Entry 2XEJ (X-ray diffraction, 1.78 A resolution); this record covers chain A.

== Chain A ==
Name: Glutamate carboxypeptidase 2
Organism: Homo sapiens
Notes: EC 3.4.17.21; fragment: ectodomain, residues 44-750
UniProt: Q04609 (FOLH1_HUMAN); residue numbers follow UniProt; this construct covers 44-750
Chain sequence (709 residues; each row starts with the number of its first residue):
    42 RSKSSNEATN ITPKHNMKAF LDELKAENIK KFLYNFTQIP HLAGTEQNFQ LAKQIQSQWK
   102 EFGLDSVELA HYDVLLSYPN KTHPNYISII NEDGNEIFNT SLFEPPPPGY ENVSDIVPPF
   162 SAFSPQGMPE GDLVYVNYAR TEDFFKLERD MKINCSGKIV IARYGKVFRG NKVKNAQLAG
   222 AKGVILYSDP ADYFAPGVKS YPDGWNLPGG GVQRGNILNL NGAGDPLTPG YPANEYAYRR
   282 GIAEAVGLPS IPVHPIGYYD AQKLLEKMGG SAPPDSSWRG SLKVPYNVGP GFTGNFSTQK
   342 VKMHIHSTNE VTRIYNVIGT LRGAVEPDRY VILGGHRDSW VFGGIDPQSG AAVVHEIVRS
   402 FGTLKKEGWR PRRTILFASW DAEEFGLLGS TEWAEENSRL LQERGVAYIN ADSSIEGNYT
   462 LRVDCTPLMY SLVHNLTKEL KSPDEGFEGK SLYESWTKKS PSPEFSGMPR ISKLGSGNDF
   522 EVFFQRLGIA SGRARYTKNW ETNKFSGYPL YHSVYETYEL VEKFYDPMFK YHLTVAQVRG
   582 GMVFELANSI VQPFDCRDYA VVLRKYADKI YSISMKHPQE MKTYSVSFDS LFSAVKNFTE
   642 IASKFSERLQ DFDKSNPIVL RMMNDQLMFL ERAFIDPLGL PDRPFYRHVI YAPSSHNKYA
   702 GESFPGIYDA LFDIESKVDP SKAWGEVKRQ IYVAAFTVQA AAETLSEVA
Unresolved in the structure: 42-54, 654-655
Construct notes: expression tag (42-43); conflict Gln-593 (Leu in Q04609)
Covalently attached groups: N-acetylglucosamine (NAG) linked to Asn-76, Asn-121, Asn-140, Asn-195, Asn-459, Asn-476; glycan linked to Asn-638
Metal / ion sites: Ca2+: Thr-269, Tyr-272, Glu-433, Glu-436; Zn2+ site 1: His-377, Asp-387, Asp-453; Zn2+ site 2: Asp-387, Glu-425, His-553 (together with OKD)
Ligand contacts: OKD (N-({(1S)-1-carboxy-5-[4-(2,5,8,11,14-pentaoxapentadec-1-yl)-1H-1,2,3-triazol-1-yl]pentyl}carbamoyl)-L-glutamic acid): Lys-207, Val-208, Phe-209, Arg-210, Asn-257, Asp-387, Glu-424, Glu-425, Gly-427, Leu-428, Asp-453, Gly-518, Asn-519, Arg-534, Arg-536, Gly-548, Tyr-552, His-553, Lys-610, Asn-698, Lys-699, Tyr-700, Ala-701
Swiss-Prot annotation at these positions:
  - active site: Glu-424 (Nucleophile), Ser-628 (Charge relay system), Asp-666 (Charge relay system), His-689 (Charge relay system)
  - binding site (substrate): Arg-210, Asn-257, Glu-424, Ser-517, Gly-518, Asn-519, Arg-534 to Arg-536, Tyr-552, His-553, Lys-699, Tyr-700
  - binding site (Ca(2+)): Thr-269, Tyr-272, Glu-433, Glu-436
  - binding site (Zn(2+)): His-377, Asp-387, Glu-425, Asp-453, His-553
  - glycosylation (N-linked (GlcNAc...) asparagine): Asn-51, Asn-76, Asn-121, Asn-140, Asn-153, Asn-195, Asn-336, Asn-459, Asn-476, Asn-638
  - natural variant: His-475 (H475Y: Correlates with lower folate and higher homocysteine levels)
  - mutagenesis: Asn-51 (N51A: Loss of glycosylation. Reduces enzyme activity), Asn-76 (N76A: Loss of glycosylation. Reduces enzyme activity), Asn-121 (N121A: Loss of glycosylation. Severely reduced enzyme activity), Asn-140 (N140A: Loss of glycosylation. Severely reduced enzyme activity), Asn-153 (N153A: Loss of glycosylation. Severely reduced enzyme activity), Asn-195 (N195A: Loss of glycosylation. Severely reduced enzyme activity), Asn-336 (N336A: Loss of glycosylation. Reduces enzyme activity), His-377 (H377A/G/Q: Complete loss of activity), Asp-379 (D379E/N: Complete loss of activity), Asp-387 (D387E/L: Complete loss of activity; D387N: No effect on enzyme activity), Pro-388 (P388A: No effect on enzyme activity), Glu-424 (E424A: Complete loss of activity; E424D: Reduces enzyme activity; E424Q: Reduces enzyme activity), 7 further mutagenesis entries in UniProt
What the authors report for this chain:
  - binding site for OKD: Phe-209, Arg-210, Asn-257, Glu-424, Leu-428, Gly-518, Asn-519, Arg-534, Arg-536, Tyr-552, His-553, Lys-699, Tyr-700
  - conformationally variable residues (side-chain flip): Trp-541

== Summary ==
Chain A binds compound OKD. Covalently linked N-acetylglucosamine: at Asn-76, Asn-121, Asn-140, Asn-195,
Asn-459 and Asn-476 and 1 more. UniProt lists 4 active-site residues, 13 substrate-binding residues, 4
Ca2+-binding residues and 5 Zn2+-binding residues. From the paper: a binding site for OKD at Phe-209, Arg-210
and Asn-257 among others; conformational variability at Trp-541.
Chain A is Glutamate carboxypeptidase 2 (Homo sapiens); the structure, Human glutamate carboxypeptidase II in
complex with ARM-M4, urea- based inhibitor, was determined by X-ray diffraction together with 2XEF, 2XEG and
2XEI from the same study.
